PDB entry 8GF6 | electron microscopy, 3.10 A resolution | chains A and X of the 7 polymer chains in the assembly

== Chain A ==
Protein: Methyl-coenzyme M reductase subunit alpha
Source organism: Methanosarcina acetivorans C2A
Notes: EC 2.8.4.1
UniProt: Q8THH1 (MCRA_METAC); residue numbers follow UniProt; this construct covers 1-570
Sequence (570 residues; numbered 1 to 570; the number before each row is that of its first residue):
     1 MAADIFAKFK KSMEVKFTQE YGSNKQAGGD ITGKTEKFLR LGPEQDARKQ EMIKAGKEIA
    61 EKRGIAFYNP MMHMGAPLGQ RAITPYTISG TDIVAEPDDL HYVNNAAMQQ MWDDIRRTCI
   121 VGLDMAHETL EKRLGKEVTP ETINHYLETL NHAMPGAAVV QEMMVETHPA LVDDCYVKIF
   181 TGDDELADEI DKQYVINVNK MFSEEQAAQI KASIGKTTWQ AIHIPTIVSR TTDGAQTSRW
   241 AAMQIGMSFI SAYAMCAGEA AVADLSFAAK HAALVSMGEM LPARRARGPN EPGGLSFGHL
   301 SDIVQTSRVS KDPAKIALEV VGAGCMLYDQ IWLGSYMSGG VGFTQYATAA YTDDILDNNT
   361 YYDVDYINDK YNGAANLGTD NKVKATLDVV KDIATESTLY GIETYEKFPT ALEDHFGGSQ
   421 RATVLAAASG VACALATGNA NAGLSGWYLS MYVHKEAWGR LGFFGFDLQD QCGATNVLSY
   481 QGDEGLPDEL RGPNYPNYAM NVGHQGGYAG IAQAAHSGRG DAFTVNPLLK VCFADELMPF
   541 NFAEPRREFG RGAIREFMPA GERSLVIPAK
Disordered / not traced: 1-91, 159-166, 335-343, 570
Modified residues: His271 (N1-methylated histidine; MHS); Arg285 (5-methyl-arginine; AGM); Cys472 (S-methylcysteine; SMC)
From the paper describing this entry:
  - conformationally variable residues (order/disorder transition): Leu333 to Tyr346
  - post-translational modification sites: Arg285, Cys472

== Chain X ==
Protein: Methyl coenzyme M reductase, subunit D
Source organism: Methanosarcina acetivorans C2A
UniProt: Q8THG8 (Q8THG8_METAC); numbering as in UniProt (aligned over 1-170)
Sequence (193 residues; row label = number of the first residue in the row; numbers below 1 keep their minus sign (Met-22 is residue -22)):
   -22 MDYKDDDDKG GGWSHPQFEK GGGMSDSASN TEDSIQIEIF PSRILSPETA QKLISELYQV
    38 DGIIRVMVQG PRLPERVSAG PGTGEKVEHP LRKPIQIGDQ VIELKISVGR IRLEIENAET
    98 KEKVRSVCDK MLPFSFEFRE GHFLRRKPTV TDYAKLGPET DPRLLGMVDP KAKVNQLVFI
   158 EKREKEDDTD KDE
Disordered / not traced: -22 to 9, 130-170
Construct notes: expression tag (-22 to 0)

== Interface between chain A and chain X ==
Contacting residue pairs (6):
  Ala254(A) - Gly57(X)
  Ala254(A) - Pro58(X)
  Ala254(A) - Thr60(X)
  Met255(A) - Gly57(X)
  Cys256(A) - Gly57(X)
  Cys256(A) - Pro58(X)
Also at the interface, not in a pair above, chain A (5 interface residues in all): His168, Val566
Also at the interface, not in a pair above, chain X (5 interface residues in all): Val127, Thr128

== Overview ==
Chain A and chain X each contribute 5 residues to their interface. The paper reports modification sites
Arg285(A) and Cys472(A); conformational variability at Leu333(A).
Chain A is Methyl-coenzyme M reductase subunit alpha and chain X is Methyl coenzyme M reductase, subunit D,
both from Methanosarcina acetivorans C2A; the structure, Apo-apo MCR assembly intermediate, was determined by
electron microscopy (same publication as 8GF5).
